Entry 6XJV (electron microscopy, 4.17 A resolution (low resolution: residue-level contacts below are approximate; hydrogen-bond / salt-bridge calls are withheld)); this record covers chains R and T of the 20 polymer chains in the assembly.

# Chain R (and T)
Molecule: Calcium uptake protein 2, mitochondrial
Organism: Homo sapiens
Notes: chain T of this document is another copy of the same molecule, construct and numbering; everything in this record applies to it too
UniProt: Q8IYU8 (MICU2_HUMAN); residue numbers follow UniProt; this construct covers 1-434
Amino-acid sequence (434 residues; each row starts with the number of its first residue):
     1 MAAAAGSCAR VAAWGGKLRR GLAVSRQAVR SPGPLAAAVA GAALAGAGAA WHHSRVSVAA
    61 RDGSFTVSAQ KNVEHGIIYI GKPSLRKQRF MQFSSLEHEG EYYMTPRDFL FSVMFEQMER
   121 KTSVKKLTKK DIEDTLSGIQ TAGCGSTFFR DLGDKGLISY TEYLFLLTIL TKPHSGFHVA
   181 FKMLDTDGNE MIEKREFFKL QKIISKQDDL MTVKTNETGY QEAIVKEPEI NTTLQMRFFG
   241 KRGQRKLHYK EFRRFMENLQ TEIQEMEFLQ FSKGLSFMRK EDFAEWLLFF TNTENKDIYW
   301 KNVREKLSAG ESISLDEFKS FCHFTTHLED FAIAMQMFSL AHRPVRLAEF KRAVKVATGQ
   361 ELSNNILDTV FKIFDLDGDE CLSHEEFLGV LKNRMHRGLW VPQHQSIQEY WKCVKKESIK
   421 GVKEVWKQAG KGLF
Unresolved in the structure: 1-84, 119-121, 209-229, 400-434
Swiss-Prot annotation at these positions:
  - binding site (Ca(2+)): Asp-185, Asp-187, Asn-189, Met-191, Glu-193, Glu-196, Asp-375, Asp-377, Asp-379, Cys-381, Glu-386
  - modified residue: Ser-205 (Phosphoserine)
  - mutagenesis: Arg-107 (R107E: Does not affect its ability to regulate the activity of MCU; when associated with 120-E-E-121 and R-154), Arg-120 to Lys-121 (Does not affect its ability to regulate the activity of MCU; when associated with E-107 and R-154), Asp-154 (D154R: Does not affect its ability to regulate the activity of MCU; when associated with E-107 and 120-E-E-121), Lys-172 (K172A: Does not affect interaction with MICU1), Asp-185 (D185A: Abolishes mitochondrial Ca(2+) uptake; when associated with A-375 and A-386. In EF1(mut); decreased calcium-binding and abolished ability to interact with MICU1 when associated with K-196), Glu-196 (E196K: In EF1(mut); decreased calcium-binding and abolished ability to interact with MICU1 when associated with A-185), Lys-206 (K206A: Does not affect interaction with MICU2), Glu-329 (E329A: Does not affect interaction with MICU1), Gln-336 (Q336A: Decreased interaction with MICU1), Arg-352 (R352A: Abolished interaction with MICU1; R352E: Abilished interaction with MICU1 and ability to regulate the activity of MCU), Asp-375 (D375A: Abolishes mitochondrial Ca(2+) uptake; when associated with A-185 and A-386), Glu-386 (E386A: Abolishes mitochondrial Ca(2+) uptake; when associated with A-185 and A-375)

# Chain R / chain T interface
Contacting residue pairs (27):
  Arg-107(R) / Lys-273(T)
  Arg-107(R) / Leu-275(T)
  Arg-107(R) / Arg-279(T)
  Arg-107(R) / Asp-282(T)
  Leu-110(R) / Leu-275(T)
  Phe-111(R) / Lys-273(T)
  Phe-115(R) / Lys-273(T)
  Lys-125(R) / Ser-308(T)
  Lys-125(R) / Ala-309(T)
  Arg-150(R) / Gly-274(T)
  Arg-150(R) / Leu-275(T)
  Arg-150(R) / Ser-276(T)
  Asp-154(R) / Arg-279(T)
  Met-266(R) / Lys-273(T)
  Lys-273(R) / Phe-111(T)
  Lys-273(R) / Phe-115(T)
  Lys-273(R) / Met-266(T)
  Gly-274(R) / Arg-150(T)
  Leu-275(R) / Arg-107(T)
  Leu-275(R) / Leu-110(T)
  Leu-275(R) / Arg-150(T)
  Ser-276(R) / Arg-150(T)
  Arg-279(R) / Arg-107(T)
  Arg-279(R) / Asp-154(T)
  Asp-282(R) / Arg-107(T)
  Ser-308(R) / Lys-125(T)
  Ala-309(R) / Lys-125(T)
Interface residues without a listed pair, chain R (22 interface residues in all): Asp-151, Leu-152, Gly-153, Phe-271, Ser-272, Phe-277
Interface residues without a listed pair, chain T (22 interface residues in all): Asp-151, Leu-152, Gly-153, Phe-271, Ser-272, Phe-277

# Summary
The chain R/chain T interface involves 22 residues from each chain. UniProt lists 11 Ca2+-binding residues and
13 mutagenesis sites on chain R.
Both chains are Calcium uptake protein 2, mitochondrial (Homo sapiens). Entry 6XJV (MCU holocomplex in
High-calcium state) was determined by electron microscopy (same publication as 6XJX).
